PDB entry 7TJX | electron microscopy, 4.00 A resolution | chains B and F of the 7 polymer chains in the assembly

== Chain B ==
Name: ATP synthase subunit alpha
From: Saccharomyces cerevisiae
UniProtKB: P07251 (ATPA_YEAST); residues 1-510 here correspond to UniProt positions 36-545 (UniProt number = residue number + 35)
Sequence (510 residues; row label = number of the first residue in the row):
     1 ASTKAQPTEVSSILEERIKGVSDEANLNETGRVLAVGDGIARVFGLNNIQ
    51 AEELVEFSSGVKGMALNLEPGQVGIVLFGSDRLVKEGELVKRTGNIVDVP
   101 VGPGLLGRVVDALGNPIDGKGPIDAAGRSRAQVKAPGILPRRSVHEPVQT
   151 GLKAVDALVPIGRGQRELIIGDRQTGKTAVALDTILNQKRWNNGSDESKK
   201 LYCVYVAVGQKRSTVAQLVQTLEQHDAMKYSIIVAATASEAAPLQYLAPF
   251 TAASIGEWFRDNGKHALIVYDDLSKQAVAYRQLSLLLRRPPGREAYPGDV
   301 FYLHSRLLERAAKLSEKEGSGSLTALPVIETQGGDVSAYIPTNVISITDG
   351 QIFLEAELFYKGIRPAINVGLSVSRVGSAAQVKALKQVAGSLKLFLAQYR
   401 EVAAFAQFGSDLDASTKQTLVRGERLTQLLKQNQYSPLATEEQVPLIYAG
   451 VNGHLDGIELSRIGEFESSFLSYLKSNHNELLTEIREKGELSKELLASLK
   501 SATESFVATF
Not modelled in the structure: 1-24, 407-411, 477-478, 509-510
Swiss-Prot annotation at these positions:
  - binding site (ATP): G171 to T178
  - site: S372 (Required for activity)
  - modified residue (Phosphoserine): S22, S143

== Chain F ==
Name: ATP synthase subunit beta
From: Saccharomyces cerevisiae
Notes: EC 7.1.2.2
UniProtKB: P00830 (ATPB_YEAST); residues 1-478 here correspond to UniProt positions 34-511 (UniProt number = residue number + 33)
Sequence (478 residues; each row starts with the number of its first residue):
     1 ASAAQSTPITGKVTAVIGAIVDVHFEQSELPAILNALEIKTPQGKLVLEV
    51 AQHLGENTVRTIAMDGTEGLVRGEKVLDTGGPISVPVGRETLGRIINVIG
   101 EPIDERGPIKSKLRKPIHADPPSFAEQSTSAEILETGIKVVDLLAPYARG
   151 GKIGLFGGAGVGKTVFIQELINNIAKAHGGFSVFTGVGERTREGNDLYRE
   201 MKETGVINLEGESKVALVFGQMNEPPGARARVALTGLTIAEYFRDEEGQD
   251 VLLFIDNIFRFTQAGSEVSALLGRIPSAVGYQPTLATDMGLLQERITTTK
   301 KGSVTSVQAVYVPADDLTDPAPATTFAHLDATTVLSRGISELGIYPAVDP
   351 LDSKSRLLDAAVVGQEHYDVASKVQETLQTYKSLQDIIAILGMDELSEQD
   401 KLTVERARKIQRFLSQPFAVAEVFTGIPGKLVRLKDTVASFKAVLEGKYD
   451 NIPEHAFYMVGGIEDVVAKAEKLAAEAN
Not modelled in the structure: 1-8, 476-478
Swiss-Prot annotation at these positions:
  - binding site (ATP): G157 to T164
  - modified residue: T79 (Phosphothreonine), T204 (Phosphothreonine), S340 (Phosphoserine)

== How chain B and chain F interact ==
Pairs across the interface - 78 pairs, chain B then chain F:
  G45(B) with R72(F), hydrogen bond (backbone-side chain)
  L46(B) with R72(F), hydrogen bond (backbone-side chain)
  N47(B) with R72(F)
  Q50(B) with G69(F), hydrogen bond (side chain-backbone); L70(F); V71(F)
  A51(B) with G69(F); L70(F), hydrogen bond (backbone-backbone)
  E52(B) with E68(F)
  N67(B) with V16(F); I17(F)
  L68(B) with A15(F); V16(F), hydrogen bond (backbone-backbone); R72(F)
  E69(B) with R72(F), hydrogen bond (backbone-side chain)
  P70(B) with T14(F)
  G71(B) with R72(F)
  Q72(B) with R72(F)
  V73(B) with R72(F)
  I96(B) with G69(F)
  K134(B) with D65(F), salt bridge
  A135(B) with N223(F)
  I138(B) with T191(F); N195(F), hydrogen bond (backbone-side chain); F219(F), hydrophobic
  L139(B) with D104(F); E105(F)
  R141(B) with T191(F); N195(F), hydrogen bond (backbone-side chain)
  R142(B) with N195(F)
  S143(B) with D196(F); R199(F)
  R166(B) with R192(F)
  R289(B) with L271(F)
  P290(B) with A270(F)
  R293(B) with V279(F); D319(F), salt bridge
  D299(B) with E267(F)
  F301(B) with R260(F); Q263(F)
  Y302(B) with N223(F); R229(F); E267(F)
  S305(B) with M222(F)
  E309(B) with R190(F); T191(F), hydrogen bond; M222(F)
  V336(B) with R337(F)
  S337(B) with A314(F)
  T342(B) with A159(F); Y311(F), hydrogen bond (backbone-side chain); A314(F)
  N343(B) with Y311(F), hydrogen bond
  I345(B) with R190(F)
  S346(B) with R190(F), hydrogen bond (backbone-side chain); R260(F), hydrogen bond; Y311(F)
  I347(B) with R190(F), hydrogen bond (backbone-side chain)
  T348(B) with R190(F), hydrogen bond (backbone-side chain)
  D349(B) with R190(F); R192(F), salt bridge
  L371(B) with E341(F)
  S374(B) with F424(F)
  R375(B) with G160(F); R190(F); F424(F)
  V376(B) with R192(F)
  S378(B) with V423(F)
  S391(B) with T425(F), hydrogen bond (side chain-backbone); G426(F)
  Q398(B) with L342(F), hydrogen bond (side chain-backbone); G343(F); Y458(F), hydrogen bond
  E401(B) with L342(F); R408(F), salt bridge; R412(F), salt bridge
  F405(B) with M393(F), hydrophobic; R408(F)
Other interface residues (no listed pair), chain B (60 interface residues in all): N48, I49, L66, P136, G137, P291, G292, G298, Y339, G370, A379, R400
Other interface residues (no listed pair), chain F (57 interface residues in all): T67, I95, I103, G194, E224, P225, P276, G280, D315, I344, I388, I427

== Summary ==
60 residues of chain B and 57 residues of chain F are in contact, with 18 hydrogen bonds and 5 salt bridges.
Among the polar pairs are K134(B)-D65(F), R293(B)-D319(F) and D349(B)-R192(F).
Here chain B is ATP synthase subunit alpha and chain F is ATP synthase subunit beta, both from Saccharomyces
cerevisiae. Entry 7TJX (Yeast ATP synthase F1 region State 1binding(a-d) with 10 mM ATP) was determined by
electron microscopy, deposited together with 7TJS, 7TJT, 7TJU, 7TJV, 7TJW, 7TJY and 30 further entries.
